8AQ1 - chains A and B; structure by X-ray diffraction, 1.40 A resolution.

[Chain A]
Protein: 14-3-3 protein sigma
Source organism: Homo sapiens
UniProtKB: P31947 (1433S_HUMAN); residues 1-231 here = UniProt positions 1-231
Chain sequence (236 residues; row label = number of the first residue in the row; numbers below 1 keep their minus sign (Gly-4 is residue -4)):
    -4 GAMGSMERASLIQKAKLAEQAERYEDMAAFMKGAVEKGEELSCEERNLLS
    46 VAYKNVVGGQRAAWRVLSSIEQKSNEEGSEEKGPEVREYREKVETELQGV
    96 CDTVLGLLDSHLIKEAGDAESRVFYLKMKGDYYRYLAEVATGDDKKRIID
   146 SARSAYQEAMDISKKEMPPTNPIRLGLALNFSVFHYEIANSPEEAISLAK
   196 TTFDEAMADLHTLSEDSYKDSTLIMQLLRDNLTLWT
Construct notes: expression tag (-4 to 0)
Swiss-Prot annotation at these positions:
  - site (Interaction with phosphoserine on interacting protein): Arg56, Arg129
  - modified residue (Phosphoserine): Ser5, Ser74
Covalently attached groups: compound NJC linked to Cys38
Ion coordination: Mg2+ site 1 near Glu2 (its only coordinating residue here); Mg2+ site 2 near Ser37 (its only coordinating residue here); Mg2+ site 3 near Glu89 (its only coordinating residue here)
Small-molecule neighbours: NJC ((2S,6R)-N-[[7-(2-chloranylethanoyl)-7-azaspiro[3.5]nonan-2-yl]methyl]-4-[(4-chlorophenyl)amino]-2,6-dimethyl-oxane-4-carboxamide): Arg41, Asn42, Phe119, Lys122, Pro167, Ile168, Gly171, Leu218, Ile219, Leu222
From the paper describing this entry:
  - binding site for NJC: Leu222

[Chain B]
Protein: Estrogen receptor
UniProtKB: P03372 (ESR1_HUMAN); residue numbers follow UniProt; this construct covers 591-595
Chain sequence (5 residues; numbered 591 to 595; the number before each row is that of its first residue):
   591 FPATV
Modified / non-standard residues: Thr594 (phosphothreonine; TPO)
From the paper describing this entry:
  - post-translational modification sites: Thr594 (citing earlier work)

[Chain A / chain B interface]
Pairs across the interface (20):
  Lys49(A) - Thr594(B)
  Lys49(A) - Val595(B)
  Arg56(A) - Thr594(B)
  Arg60(A) - Phe591(B)
  Lys122(A) - Val595(B)  hydrogen bond (side chain-backbone)
  Arg129(A) - Thr594(B)
  Tyr130(A) - Thr594(B)
  Gly171(A) - Val595(B)
  Leu174(A) - Ala593(B)
  Leu174(A) - Thr594(B)
  Leu174(A) - Val595(B)  hydrophobic
  Asn175(A) - Thr594(B)
  Asn175(A) - Val595(B)  hydrogen bond (side chain-backbone)
  Val178(A) - Pro592(B)  hydrophobic
  Val178(A) - Ala593(B)
  Val178(A) - Thr594(B)
  Leu222(A) - Val595(B)  hydrophobic
  Asn226(A) - Pro592(B)
  Asn226(A) - Ala593(B)  hydrogen bond (side chain-backbone)
  Trp230(A) - Pro592(B)  hydrophobic
Interface residues without a listed pair, chain A (16 interface residues in all): Asp126, Glu182, Leu229

[Overview]
16 residues of chain A and 5 residues of chain B are in contact, with 3 hydrogen bonds. Among the polar pairs
are Lys122(A)-Val595(B), Asn175(A)-Val595(B) and Asn226(A)-Ala593(B). Compound NJC is covalently linked to
Cys38(A). From the paper: a binding site for NJC at Leu222(A); a modification site at Thr594(B).
Here chain A is 14-3-3 protein sigma (Homo sapiens) and chain B is Estrogen receptor. Entry 8AQ1 (small
molecule stabilizer for ERalpha and 14-3-3 (1083743)) was determined by X-ray diffraction together with 8AI0,
8ALR, 8ALT, 8ALV, 8ALW, 8AM7 and 32 further entries from the same study.
